8POK - chains C and D of the 5 polymer chains in the assembly; structure by electron microscopy, 3.40 A resolution.

Chain C:
Protein: Guanine nucleotide-binding protein G(I)/G(S)/G(T) subunit beta-1
Source organism: Homo sapiens
UniProtKB: P62873 (GBB1_HUMAN); residues 7-345 here correspond to UniProt positions 2-340 (UniProt number = residue number - 5)
Chain sequence (345 residues; each row starts with the number of its first residue):
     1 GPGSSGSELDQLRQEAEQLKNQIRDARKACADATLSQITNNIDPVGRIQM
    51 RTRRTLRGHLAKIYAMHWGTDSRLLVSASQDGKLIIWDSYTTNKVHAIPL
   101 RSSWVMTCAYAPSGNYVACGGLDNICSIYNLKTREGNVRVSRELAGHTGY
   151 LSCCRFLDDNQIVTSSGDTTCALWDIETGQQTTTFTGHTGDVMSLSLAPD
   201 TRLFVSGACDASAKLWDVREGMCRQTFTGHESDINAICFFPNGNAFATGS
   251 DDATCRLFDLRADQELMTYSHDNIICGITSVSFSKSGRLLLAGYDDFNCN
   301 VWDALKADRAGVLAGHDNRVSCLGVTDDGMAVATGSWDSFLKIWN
Unresolved in the structure: 1-6
Construct notes: expression tag (1-6)
Curated features (UniProtKB/Swiss-Prot):
  - modified residue: Ser7 (N-acetylserine), His271 (Phosphohistidine)

Chain D:
Protein: Guanine nucleotide-binding protein G(I)/G(S)/G(O) subunit gamma-2
Source organism: Homo sapiens
UniProtKB: P59768 (GBG2_HUMAN); residues 1-68 here = UniProt positions 1-68
Chain sequence (68 residues; numbered 1 to 68; the number before each row is that of its first residue):
     1 MASNNTASIAQARKLVEQLKMEANIDRIKVSKAAADLMAYCEAHAKEDPL
    51 LTPVPASENPFREKKFFC
Unresolved in the structure: 1-3, 64-68
Curated features (UniProtKB/Swiss-Prot):
  - modified residue: Ala2 (N-acetylalanine), Cys68 (Cysteine methyl ester)
  - lipidation: Cys68 (S-geranylgeranyl cysteine)

How chain C and chain D interact:
Contacting residue pairs (55; chain C residue first):
  Glu8(C) - Asn5(D)  hydrogen bond
  Leu9(C) - Asn4(D)
  Leu9(C) - Asn5(D)
  Leu9(C) - Ser8(D)
  Leu12(C) - Ser8(D)
  Leu12(C) - Ile9(D)  hydrophobic
  Ala16(C) - Leu15(D)
  Leu19(C) - Leu15(D)  hydrophobic
  Leu19(C) - Val16(D)
  Lys20(C) - Leu15(D)
  Gln22(C) - Leu19(D)
  Ile23(C) - Leu19(D)  hydrophobic
  Ala26(C) - Asp26(D)
  Arg27(C) - Glu22(D)  salt bridge
  Cys30(C) - Asp26(D)  hydrogen bond (side chain-backbone)
  Cys30(C) - Lys29(D)
  Ala33(C) - Val30(D)
  Leu35(C) - Ala34(D)  hydrophobic
  Thr39(C) - Met38(D)
  Arg53(C) - Arg62(D)
  Arg54(C) - Phe61(D)
  Ser89(C) - Phe61(D)
  Tyr90(C) - Pro60(D)  hydrophobic
  Tyr90(C) - Phe61(D)  hydrophobic
  Cys223(C) - Lys14(D)
  Arg224(C) - Met21(D)
  Arg224(C) - Glu22(D)
  Gln225(C) - Glu22(D)
  Gln225(C) - Ile25(D)
  Thr226(C) - Gln18(D)  hydrogen bond
  Thr226(C) - Glu22(D)  hydrogen bond (backbone-side chain)
  Pro241(C) - Tyr40(D)  hydrogen bond (backbone-side chain)
  Asn242(C) - Tyr40(D)
  Arg261(C) - Ile25(D)
  Arg261(C) - Ile28(D)
  Arg261(C) - Asp36(D)  salt bridge
  Ala262(C) - Ile28(D)
  Asp263(C) - Glu22(D)
  Ser284(C) - Asp48(D)
  Ser284(C) - Leu50(D)
  Lys285(C) - Glu47(D)  salt bridge
  Lys285(C) - Asp48(D)  hydrogen bond (backbone-side chain)
  Ser286(C) - Tyr40(D)
  Ser286(C) - Cys41(D)
  Ser286(C) - His44(D)  hydrogen bond (side chain-backbone)
  Ser286(C) - Asp48(D)
  Gly287(C) - Cys41(D)
  Leu305(C) - Met38(D)  hydrophobic
  Leu305(C) - Cys41(D)  hydrophobic
  Gly329(C) - Pro49(D)
  Gly329(C) - Leu50(D)
  Met330(C) - Pro49(D)  hydrophobic
  Met330(C) - Pro60(D)
  Val332(C) - Leu50(D)  hydrophobic
  Asn345(C) - Asn59(D)  hydrogen bond
Also at the interface, not in a pair above, chain C (48 interface residues in all): Asp32, Thr34, Ile38, Ile42, Val45, Ser72, Phe240, Asp259, Leu266, Arg288, Val325, Ala331
Also at the interface, not in a pair above, chain D (37 interface residues in all): Ala12, Ala23, Ser31, Ala33, Leu37, Ala45, Leu51

In short:
Chain C and chain D form an interface of 48 and 37 residues respectively, with 8 hydrogen bonds and 3 salt
bridges. Among the polar pairs are Arg27(C)-Glu22(D), Arg261(C)-Asp36(D) and Lys285(C)-Glu47(D).
Chain C is Guanine nucleotide-binding protein G(I)/G(S)/G(T) subunit beta-1 and chain D is Guanine
nucleotide-binding protein G(I)/G(S)/G(O) subunit gamma-2, both from Homo sapiens; the structure, Cryo-EM
structure of cell-free synthesized human histamine H2 receptor coupled to heterotrimeric Gs protein in lipid
..., was determined by electron microscopy.
